PDB entry 3R6V | X-ray diffraction, 2.60 A resolution | chains A and B of the 4 polymer chains in the assembly

== Chain A (and B) ==
Molecule: Aspartase
Source organism: Bacillus sp
Notes: EC 4.3.1.1; chain B of this document is another copy of the same molecule, construct and numbering; everything in this record applies to it too
UniProt: Q9LCC6 (Q9LCC6_9BACI); numbering as in UniProt (aligned over 1-468)
Amino-acid sequence (468 residues; row label = number of the first residue in the row):
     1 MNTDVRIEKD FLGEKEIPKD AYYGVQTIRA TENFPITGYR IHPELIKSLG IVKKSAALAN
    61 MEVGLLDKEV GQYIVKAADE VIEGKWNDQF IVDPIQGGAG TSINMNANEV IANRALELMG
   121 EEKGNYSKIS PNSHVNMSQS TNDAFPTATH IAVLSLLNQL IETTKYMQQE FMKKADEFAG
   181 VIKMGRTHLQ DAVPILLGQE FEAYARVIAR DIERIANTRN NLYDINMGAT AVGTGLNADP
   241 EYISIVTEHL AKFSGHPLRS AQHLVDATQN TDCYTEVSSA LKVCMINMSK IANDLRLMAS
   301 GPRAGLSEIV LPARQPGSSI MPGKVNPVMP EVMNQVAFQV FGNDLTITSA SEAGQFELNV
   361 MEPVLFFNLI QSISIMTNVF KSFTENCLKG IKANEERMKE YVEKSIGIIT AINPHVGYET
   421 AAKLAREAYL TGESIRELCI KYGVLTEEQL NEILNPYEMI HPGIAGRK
Unresolved in the structure: 1-4, 463-468 (chain B: 1-4, 467-468)
Sequence notes: conflict Ile460 (Thr in Q9LCC6)
Swiss-Prot annotation at these positions:
  - region: Gly317 to Asn326 (SS loop)
  - active site: Ser318 (Proton acceptor)
  - binding site (L-aspartate): Thr101, Ser140, Thr141, Asn142, Thr187, His188, Ser319, Lys324
  - mutagenesis: Thr101 (T101A: 7100-fold decrease in catalytic efficiency. Does not result in any major conformational changes; T101S: 80-fold decrease in catalytic efficiency), His134 (H134A: Retains full activity. Shows a slightly stronger affinity for L-aspartate. Does not affect tertiary structure), Ser140 (S140A: 27-fold decrease in catalytic efficiency. Does not result in any major conformational changes; S140K/R: Loss of activity), Thr141 (T141A: 15-fold decrease in catalytic efficiency. Does not result in any major conformational changes; T141K: 40000-fold decrease in catalytic efficiency; T141V/R: Loss of activity), Asn142 (N142A: Loss of activity. Does not result in any major conformational changes; N142Q: 3000-fold decrease in catalytic efficiency), Lys183 (K183A: Loss of activity. Does not affect tertiary structure), Thr187 (T187A: 6280-fold decrease in catalytic efficiency. Does not result in any major conformational changes; T187S: 2.3-fold decrease in catalytic efficiency), His188 (H188A: 100-fold decrease in catalytic efficiency. Does not result in any major conformational changes; H188K/Q/R: Loss of activity), Ser318 (S318A: Loss of activity), Ser319 (S319A: Almost no change in catalytic efficiency), Ile320 (I320A: 50-fold decrease in catalytic efficiency), Met321 (M321A: 338-fold decrease in catalytic efficiency), 3 further mutagenesis entries in UniProt
Bound ions: Ca2+: Ala393, Glu395

== Interface between chain A and chain B ==
Residue-residue contacts - 144 pairs, chain A then chain B:
  Gly98(A) - His188(B)
  Ala99(A) - His188(B)
  Gly185(A) - Glu357(B)
  Arg186(A) - Phe356(B)
  Arg186(A) - Glu357(B)  hydrogen bond (backbone-side chain)
  Thr187(A) - Ala231(B)
  Thr187(A) - Val232(B)
  Thr187(A) - Glu357(B)
  Thr187(A) - Leu358(B)
  His188(A) - Gly98(B)
  His188(A) - Ala99(B)
  His188(A) - Leu358(B)
  His188(A) - Val360(B)
  Leu189(A) - Gln355(B)
  Leu189(A) - Phe356(B)  hydrophobic
  Val193(A) - Leu236(B)  hydrophobic
  Pro194(A) - Thr234(B)
  Ile195(A) - Val232(B)  hydrophobic
  Ile195(A) - Val265(B)  hydrophobic
  Ile195(A) - Glu357(B)
  Gln199(A) - His263(B)
  Gln199(A) - Val265(B)
  Glu200(A) - Phe356(B)
  Glu200(A) - Glu357(B)
  Glu202(A) - His263(B)  salt bridge
  Ala203(A) - Asp266(B)
  Ala203(A) - Gln269(B)
  Ala203(A) - Asn270(B)  hydrogen bond (backbone-side chain)
  Tyr204(A) - Gln269(B)
  Arg206(A) - Gln262(B)  hydrogen bond
  Arg206(A) - His263(B)
  Arg206(A) - Asp266(B)  salt bridge
  Val207(A) - Asn270(B)
  Val207(A) - Asp272(B)
  Arg210(A) - Asn221(B)
  Arg210(A) - Asp266(B)  salt bridge
  Arg210(A) - Asn270(B)
  Arg210(A) - Asp272(B)  salt bridge
  Arg214(A) - Asn221(B)
  Arg214(A) - Asp272(B)  salt bridge
  Arg214(A) - Glu276(B)  salt bridge
  Asn221(A) - Arg210(B)
  Asn221(A) - Arg214(B)
  Val232(A) - Thr187(B)
  Val232(A) - Ile195(B)  hydrophobic
  Thr234(A) - Pro194(B)
  Thr234(A) - Gln199(B)
  Thr234(A) - Ile460(B)
  Thr234(A) - His461(B)
  Thr234(A) - Pro462(B)
  Gly235(A) - Pro462(B)
  Leu236(A) - Thr410(B)
  Leu236(A) - Met459(B)
  Asn237(A) - Thr410(B)  hydrogen bond (side chain-backbone)
  Asn237(A) - Pro414(B)
  Asn237(A) - Gly463(B)
  Ala238(A) - Pro462(B)
  Ala238(A) - Gly463(B)  hydrogen bond (backbone-backbone)
  Ala238(A) - Ile464(B)
  Asp239(A) - Ile464(B)
  Pro240(A) - Gly463(B)
  Gln262(A) - Arg206(B)
  His263(A) - Gln199(B)
  His263(A) - Glu202(B)
  His263(A) - Arg206(B)
  Val265(A) - Ile195(B)  hydrophobic
  Val265(A) - Gln199(B)
  Asp266(A) - Ala203(B)
  Asp266(A) - Arg206(B)  salt bridge
  Asp266(A) - Arg210(B)  salt bridge
  Gln269(A) - Ala203(B)
  Gln269(A) - Tyr204(B)
  Gln269(A) - Lys290(B)
  Asn270(A) - Ala203(B)  hydrogen bond (side chain-backbone)
  Asn270(A) - Val207(B)
  Asn270(A) - Arg210(B)
  Asp272(A) - Val207(B)
  Asp272(A) - Arg210(B)  salt bridge
  Asp272(A) - Arg214(B)  salt bridge
  Asp272(A) - Asn287(B)
  Thr275(A) - Val283(B)
  Thr275(A) - Ile286(B)
  Glu276(A) - Arg214(B)  salt bridge
  Ser279(A) - Ser279(B)
  Ser279(A) - Lys282(B)  hydrogen bond
  Ser279(A) - Val283(B)
  Lys282(A) - Ser279(B)  hydrogen bond
  Lys282(A) - Asp344(B)  salt bridge
  Lys282(A) - Thr348(B)
  Val283(A) - Thr275(B)
  Val283(A) - Glu276(B)
  Val283(A) - Ser279(B)
  Ile286(A) - Thr275(B)
  Ile286(A) - Thr348(B)
  Ile286(A) - Ser351(B)
  Ile286(A) - Glu352(B)
  Asn287(A) - Asp272(B)
  Ser289(A) - Glu352(B)  hydrogen bond
  Lys290(A) - Gln269(B)  hydrogen bond
  Lys290(A) - Glu352(B)
  Lys290(A) - Gly354(B)
  Lys290(A) - Phe356(B)  hydrogen bond (side chain-backbone)
  Asn293(A) - Glu352(B)  hydrogen bond
  Asp294(A) - Gln355(B)
  Asp294(A) - Phe356(B)  hydrogen bond (side chain-backbone)
  Leu297(A) - Phe356(B)  hydrophobic
  Met298(A) - Phe356(B)  hydrophobic
  Leu306(A) - Phe356(B)  hydrophobic
  Phe338(A) - Glu352(B)
  Asp344(A) - Lys282(B)  salt bridge
  Thr348(A) - Lys282(B)
  Thr348(A) - Ile286(B)
  Thr348(A) - Phe341(B)
  Ser351(A) - Ile286(B)
  Glu352(A) - Ile286(B)
  Glu352(A) - Ser289(B)  hydrogen bond
  Glu352(A) - Asn293(B)  hydrogen bond
  Glu352(A) - Phe338(B)
  Gly354(A) - Lys290(B)
  Gln355(A) - Leu189(B)
  Gln355(A) - Lys290(B)
  Gln355(A) - Asp294(B)
  Phe356(A) - Lys183(B)
  Phe356(A) - Arg186(B)
  Phe356(A) - Glu200(B)
  Phe356(A) - Lys290(B)  hydrogen bond (backbone-side chain)
  Phe356(A) - Asp294(B)  hydrogen bond (backbone-side chain)
  Phe356(A) - Leu297(B)  hydrophobic
  Phe356(A) - Met298(B)  hydrophobic
  Glu357(A) - Gly185(B)
  Glu357(A) - Arg186(B)  hydrogen bond (side chain-backbone)
  Glu357(A) - Ile195(B)
  Glu357(A) - Glu200(B)
  Leu358(A) - His188(B)
  Val360(A) - His188(B)
  Thr410(A) - Asn237(B)  hydrogen bond (backbone-side chain)
  Pro414(A) - Asn237(B)
  Arg426(A) - Phe11(B)
  Met459(A) - Leu236(B)
  Ile460(A) - Thr234(B)
  His461(A) - Thr234(B)
  Pro462(A) - Thr234(B)
  Pro462(A) - Gly235(B)
  Pro462(A) - Ala238(B)
Other interface residues (no listed pair), chain A (74 interface residues in all): Asn142, Lys183, Ala192, Ala231, Ile243, Phe341, Ala411
Other interface residues (no listed pair), chain B (77 interface residues in all): Asn142, Ala192, Val193, Pro240, Ile243, Leu306, Glu308, Ala411, Glu458

== Overview ==
74 residues of chain A and 77 residues of chain B are in contact, with 19 hydrogen bonds and 13 salt bridges.
Polar pairs include Glu202(A)-His263(B), Arg206(A)-Asp266(B) and Arg210(A)-Asp266(B).
Both chains are Aspartase (Bacillus sp). Entry 3R6V (Crystal structure of aspartase from Bacillus sp. YM55-1
with bound L-aspartate) was determined by X-ray diffraction, deposited together with 3R6Q and 3R6Y.
